4YAK - chains C and D of the 4 polymer chains in the assembly; structure by X-ray diffraction, 2.46 A resolution.

# Chain C
Protein: alpha subunit of Acyl-CoA synthetase (NDP forming)
Organism: Korarchaeum cryptofilum (strain OPF8)
Reference sequence: B1L3C9 (B1L3C9_KORCO); residue numbers follow UniProt; this construct covers 1-464
Amino-acid sequence (464 residues; row label = number of the first residue in the row):
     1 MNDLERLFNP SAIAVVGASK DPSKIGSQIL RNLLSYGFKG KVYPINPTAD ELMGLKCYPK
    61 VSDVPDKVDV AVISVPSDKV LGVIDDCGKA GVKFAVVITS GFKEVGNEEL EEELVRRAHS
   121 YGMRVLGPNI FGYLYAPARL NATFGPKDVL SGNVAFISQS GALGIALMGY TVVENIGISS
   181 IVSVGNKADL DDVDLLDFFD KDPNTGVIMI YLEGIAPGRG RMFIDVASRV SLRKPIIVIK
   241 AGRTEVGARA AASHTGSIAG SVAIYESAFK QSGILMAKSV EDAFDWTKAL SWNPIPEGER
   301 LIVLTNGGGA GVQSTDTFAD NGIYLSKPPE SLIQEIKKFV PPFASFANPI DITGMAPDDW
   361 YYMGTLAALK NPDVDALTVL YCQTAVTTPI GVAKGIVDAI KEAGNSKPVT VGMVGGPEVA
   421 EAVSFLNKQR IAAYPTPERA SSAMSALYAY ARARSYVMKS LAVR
Unresolved in the structure: 1
Modified residues: H254 (N1-phosphonohistidine; NEP)
Residues lining bound ligands: acetyl coenzyme A (ACO): V16, G17, A18, S19, K24, I25, I45, N46, P47, P59, S74, V75, P76, K79, V83, I98, T99, S100, N129, I130, F131, F144, G161, A162, I165
From the paper describing this entry:
  - post-translational modification sites: H254
  - catalytic residues: H254
  - binding site for acetyl coenzyme A: F131, F144, G161, A162, I165, M355, T384
  - specificity-determining residues: F144, A162, I165, M355, T384, A385 (proposed by the authors, not directly observed)

# Chain D
Protein: beta subunit of Acyl-CoA synthetase (NDP forming)
Organism: Korarchaeum cryptofilum (strain OPF8)
Reference sequence: B1L7P8 (B1L7P8_KORCO); residues 1-230 here = UniProt positions 1-230
Amino-acid sequence (230 residues; numbered 1 to 230; the number before each row is that of its first residue):
     1 MSSRDLLLKA KENGRKSLLE HEAKYFISSY GIPVTNIRLA KSEEEAVNFS REIGFPVVLK
    61 IVSPQVVHKS DVGGVKVNLR SEEEVRKAYR EIIENVKRNV PNAEIEGILV QEFAPPGVEL
   121 IIGLLRDPQF GPTVMFGLGG VFVELFRDVS FRVAPLSEQD AESMIKEVKA YKLLTGFRGM
   181 EPVDIEAIKD ALIRAGRIGV ENEEIAEMDL NPVIAYPKGI KVVDARIILR
Unresolved in the structure: 1, 67-71
From the paper describing this entry:
  - catalytic residues: H68, R178, R226 (proposed by the authors, not directly observed)

# How chain C and chain D interact
Pairs across the interface - 36 pairs, chain C then chain D:
  I215(C) - Q129(D)  hydrogen bond (backbone-side chain)
  I215(C) - F130(D)  hydrophobic
  P217(C) - P128(D)
  G218(C) - P128(D)  hydrogen bond (backbone-backbone)
  G218(C) - Q129(D)  hydrogen bond (backbone-backbone)
  R219(C) - Q129(D)  hydrogen bond (backbone-backbone)
  G220(C) - Q129(D)  hydrogen bond (backbone-backbone)
  G220(C) - F130(D)
  R221(C) - V153(D)
  R221(C) - A154(D)  hydrogen bond (side chain-backbone)
  R221(C) - P155(D)
  I224(C) - F130(D)  hydrophobic
  I224(C) - V153(D)  hydrophobic
  G260(C) - Q129(D)
  A263(C) - F151(D)  hydrophobic
  I264(C) - L125(D)  hydrophobic
  I264(C) - D127(D)
  I264(C) - F130(D)  hydrophobic
  Y265(C) - Q129(D)
  Y265(C) - F130(D)  hydrophobic
  S267(C) - F151(D)  hydrogen bond (side chain-backbone)
  A268(C) - F130(D)  hydrophobic
  K270(C) - R152(D)
  K270(C) - E167(D)  salt bridge
  Q271(C) - R152(D)
  Q271(C) - V153(D)  hydrogen bond (side chain-backbone)
  Q271(C) - D160(D)
  Y456(C) - R152(D)  hydrogen bond
  Y456(C) - Q159(D)
  Y456(C) - D160(D)  hydrogen bond
  Y456(C) - S163(D)  hydrogen bond
  K459(C) - Q159(D)
  S460(C) - S157(D)  hydrogen bond
  S460(C) - Q159(D)
  S460(C) - D160(D)
  R464(C) - I193(D)
Also at the interface, not in a pair above, chain C (21 interface residues in all): A216, S261
Also at the interface, not in a pair above, chain D (18 interface residues in all): T133, L156

# In short
21 residues of chain C face 18 of chain D across their interface; the contacts include 12 hydrogen bonds and 1
salt bridge. Among the polar pairs are K270(C)-E167(D), I215(C)-Q129(D) and R221(C)-A154(D). From the paper:
catalytic residues H254(C) and H68(D) among others; a binding site for acetyl coenzyme A at F131(C), F144(C)
and G161(C) among others.
Here chain C is alpha subunit of Acyl-CoA synthetase (NDP forming) and chain D is beta subunit of Acyl-CoA
synthetase (NDP forming), both from Korarchaeum cryptofilum (strain OPF8). Entry 4YAK (Ca. Korarchaeum
cryptofilum dinucleotide forming Acetyl-coenzyme A synthetase 1 in complex with coenzyme A, acetyl-coenzyme A
...) was determined by X-ray diffraction, deposited together with 4XYL, 4XYM, 4XZ3, 4Y8V, 4YAJ, 4YB8, 4YBZ and
5HBR.
